6ZCK - chains A and C of the 4 polymer chains in the assembly; structure by electron microscopy, 2.70 A resolution.

Chain A:
Name: Capsid protein VP1
Organism: Coxsackievirus B4 (strain E2)
UniProtKB: Q86887 (POLG_CXB4E); residues 2-272 here correspond to UniProt positions 579-849 (UniProt number = residue number + 577)
Chain sequence (271 residues; row label = number of the first residue in the row):
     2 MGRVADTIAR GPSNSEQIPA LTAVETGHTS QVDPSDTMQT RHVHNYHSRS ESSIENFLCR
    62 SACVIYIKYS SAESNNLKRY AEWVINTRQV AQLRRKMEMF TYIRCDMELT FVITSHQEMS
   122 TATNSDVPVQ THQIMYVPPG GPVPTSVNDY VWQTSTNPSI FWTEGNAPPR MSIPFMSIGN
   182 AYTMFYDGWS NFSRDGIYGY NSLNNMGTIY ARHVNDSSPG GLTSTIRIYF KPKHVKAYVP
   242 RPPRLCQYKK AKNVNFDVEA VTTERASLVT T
Construct notes: variant Leu-110 (Gln687 in Q86887), Asp-127 (Val704 in Q86887), Pro-241 (Arg818 in Q86887), Arg-242 (Pro819 in Q86887), Pro-244 (Arg821 in Q86887)
UniProt features mapped onto this chain:
  - site: Thr-272 (Cleavage)
Residues lining bound ligands: QFW (4-[(6-propoxynaphthalen-2-yl)sulfonylamino]benzoic acid): Cys-64, Tyr-67, Asn-149, Asp-150, Tyr-151, Trp-153, Gln-154, Arg-213, Arg-228, Tyr-230
What the authors report for this chain:
  - binding site for QFW: Cys-64, Tyr-67

Chain C:
Name: Capsid protein VP3
Organism: Coxsackievirus B4 (strain E2)
UniProtKB: Q86887 (POLG_CXB4E); residues 1-238 here correspond to UniProt positions 331-568 (UniProt number = residue number + 330)
Chain sequence (238 residues; numbered 1 to 238; the number before each row is that of its first residue):
     1 GLPTMLTPGS TQFLTSDDFQ SPSAMPQFDV TPEMNIPGQV RNLMEIAEVD SVVPINNLQA
    61 NLKTMEAYRV QVRSTDEMGG QIFGFPLQPG ASSVLQRTLL GEILNYYTHW SGSLKLTFVF
   121 CGSAMATGKF LLAYSPPGAG APDSRKNAML GTHVIWDVGL QSSCVLCVPW ISQTHYRYVV
   181 DDKYTASGFI SCWYQTNVIV PAEAQKSCYI MCFVSACNDF SVRMLRDTQF IKQDTFYQ
UniProt features mapped onto this chain:
  - region: Phe-236 to Gln-238 (Amphipathic alpha-helix)
Residues lining bound ligands: QFW (4-[(6-propoxynaphthalen-2-yl)sulfonylamino]benzoic acid): Gln-233, Asp-234, Thr-235, Phe-236
What the authors report for this chain:
  - binding site for QFW: Phe-236

Chain A / chain C interface:
Pairs across the interface (201):
  Val-5(A) / Asn-218(C)
  Val-5(A) / Asp-219(C)
  Val-5(A) / Phe-220(C)
  Ala-6(A) / Asn-218(C)  hydrogen bond (backbone-backbone)
  Ala-6(A) / Asp-219(C)
  Ala-21(A) / Cys-164(C)
  Ala-21(A) / Val-165(C)  hydrogen bond (backbone-backbone)
  Leu-22(A) / Gln-161(C)
  Leu-22(A) / Ser-163(C)
  Leu-22(A) / Cys-164(C)  hydrophobic
  Thr-23(A) / Gln-161(C)
  Thr-23(A) / Ser-162(C)  hydrogen bond (backbone-backbone)
  Thr-23(A) / Ser-163(C)  hydrogen bond (backbone-backbone)
  Val-25(A) / Asp-50(C)
  Val-25(A) / Val-119(C)  hydrophobic
  Val-25(A) / Ser-163(C)  hydrogen bond (backbone-side chain)
  Val-25(A) / Phe-213(C)  hydrophobic
  Glu-26(A) / Val-119(C)
  Glu-26(A) / Ser-162(C)
  Thr-30(A) / Glu-48(C)
  Thr-30(A) / Asp-50(C)
  Ser-31(A) / Lys-115(C)  hydrogen bond (backbone-side chain)
  Ser-31(A) / Thr-117(C)
  Ser-31(A) / Val-165(C)
  Val-33(A) / Lys-115(C)
  Val-33(A) / Val-165(C)  hydrophobic
  Val-33(A) / Cys-217(C)
  Asp-34(A) / Cys-167(C)
  Asp-34(A) / Asn-218(C)
  Pro-35(A) / Ser-113(C)
  Pro-35(A) / Cys-167(C)
  Thr-38(A) / Cys-167(C)
  Met-39(A) / Thr-152(C)
  Met-39(A) / Cys-167(C)
  Met-39(A) / Pro-169(C)
  Asn-46(A) / Asp-219(C)
  His-48(A) / Ser-111(C)  hydrogen bond
  His-48(A) / His-175(C)
  His-48(A) / Tyr-176(C)
  His-48(A) / Ser-221(C)
  Ser-49(A) / Ser-221(C)
  Arg-50(A) / Asn-42(C)  hydrogen bond (backbone-side chain)
  Arg-50(A) / Met-44(C)
  Arg-50(A) / Glu-48(C)  salt bridge
  Arg-50(A) / Cys-217(C)  hydrogen bond (side chain-backbone)
  Arg-50(A) / Asn-218(C)
  Arg-50(A) / Phe-220(C)  hydrogen bond (side chain-backbone)
  Glu-52(A) / Tyr-107(C)  hydrogen bond (backbone-side chain)
  Glu-52(A) / Arg-223(C)
  Glu-52(A) / Met-224(C)  hydrogen bond (side chain-backbone)
  Glu-52(A) / Leu-225(C)
  Ser-53(A) / Asn-42(C)  hydrogen bond
  Ser-53(A) / Leu-43(C)  hydrogen bond (backbone-backbone)
  Ser-53(A) / Met-44(C)
  Ser-53(A) / Tyr-107(C)
  Ser-53(A) / Val-222(C)
  Ser-54(A) / Arg-41(C)
  Ser-54(A) / Asn-42(C)
  Ile-55(A) / Val-40(C)
  Ile-55(A) / Arg-41(C)  hydrogen bond (backbone-backbone)
  Ile-55(A) / Asn-42(C)
  Asn-57(A) / Leu-225(C)
  Phe-58(A) / Leu-43(C)  hydrophobic
  Phe-58(A) / Tyr-106(C)  hydrophobic
  Phe-58(A) / Leu-225(C)  hydrophobic
  Arg-61(A) / Thr-15(C)
  Arg-61(A) / Ser-16(C)
  Arg-61(A) / Leu-225(C)
  Ser-62(A) / Phe-13(C)
  Ser-62(A) / Thr-15(C)  hydrogen bond (backbone-backbone)
  Ile-66(A) / Phe-236(C)  hydrophobic
  Tyr-67(A) / Phe-236(C)
  Arg-89(A) / Tyr-237(C)
  Gln-90(A) / Gln-233(C)  hydrogen bond (backbone-side chain)
  Gln-90(A) / Phe-236(C)
  Gln-90(A) / Tyr-237(C)  hydrogen bond (side chain-backbone)
  Val-91(A) / Gln-233(C)
  Val-91(A) / Phe-236(C)  hydrophobic
  Ala-92(A) / Ile-231(C)  hydrophobic
  Ala-92(A) / Gln-233(C)
  Ala-92(A) / Tyr-237(C)
  Gln-93(A) / Asp-227(C)  hydrogen bond
  Arg-96(A) / Arg-97(C)
  Arg-96(A) / Glu-102(C)  salt bridge
  Arg-96(A) / Tyr-106(C)
  Arg-96(A) / Phe-230(C)  hydrogen bond (side chain-backbone)
  Arg-96(A) / Ile-231(C)
  Lys-97(A) / Tyr-106(C)
  Met-100(A) / Ile-103(C)  hydrophobic
  Met-100(A) / Tyr-106(C)  hydrophobic
  Phe-101(A) / Leu-43(C)  hydrophobic
  Tyr-103(A) / Ile-36(C)  hydrophobic
  Arg-105(A) / Thr-31(C)  hydrogen bond (side chain-backbone)
  Arg-105(A) / Pro-32(C)  hydrogen bond (side chain-backbone)
  Arg-105(A) / Glu-33(C)
  Glu-109(A) / Phe-19(C)
  Glu-109(A) / Ser-21(C)  hydrogen bond
  Thr-111(A) / Phe-13(C)
  Val-113(A) / Phe-13(C)  hydrophobic
  Tyr-137(A) / Met-25(C)  hydrophobic
  Pro-159(A) / Ala-24(C)
  Ala-168(A) / Thr-11(C)
  Pro-169(A) / Thr-11(C)
  Pro-169(A) / Phe-13(C)  hydrophobic
  Arg-171(A) / Phe-13(C)
  Arg-171(A) / Asp-17(C)  salt bridge
  Arg-171(A) / Phe-19(C)
  Arg-171(A) / Ser-21(C)
  Met-172(A) / Ser-21(C)
  Met-172(A) / Pro-22(C)
  Met-172(A) / Ala-24(C)  hydrophobic
  Ser-173(A) / Ser-21(C)  hydrogen bond
  Ser-173(A) / Pro-22(C)  hydrogen bond (backbone-backbone)
  Ser-173(A) / Ser-23(C)
  Ser-173(A) / Ala-24(C)  hydrogen bond (backbone-backbone)
  Ile-174(A) / Ala-24(C)  hydrophobic
  Ile-174(A) / Met-25(C)  hydrophobic
  Pro-175(A) / Ser-23(C)
  Pro-175(A) / Met-25(C)
  Pro-175(A) / Phe-28(C)  hydrophobic
  Phe-176(A) / Phe-28(C)
  Phe-176(A) / Val-30(C)
  Met-177(A) / Phe-28(C)  hydrophobic
  Ser-178(A) / Thr-31(C)  hydrogen bond (backbone-side chain)
  Ile-179(A) / Thr-31(C)
  Gly-180(A) / Thr-31(C)  hydrogen bond (backbone-side chain)
  Asn-181(A) / Thr-31(C)
  Asn-181(A) / Pro-32(C)  hydrogen bond (side chain-backbone)
  Asn-181(A) / Met-34(C)
  Ala-182(A) / Ile-36(C)  hydrophobic
  Tyr-230(A) / Phe-13(C)  hydrophobic
  Lys-232(A) / Asp-17(C)  hydrogen bond (side chain-backbone)
  Lys-232(A) / Asp-18(C)
  Lys-237(A) / Glu-33(C)  salt bridge
  Lys-237(A) / Gln-39(C)
  Ala-238(A) / Gln-39(C)
  Ala-238(A) / Val-40(C)  hydrogen bond (backbone-backbone)
  Tyr-239(A) / Ile-36(C)
  Tyr-239(A) / Gly-38(C)
  Tyr-239(A) / Gln-39(C)
  Val-240(A) / Pro-37(C)
  Val-240(A) / Gly-38(C)  hydrogen bond (backbone-backbone)
  Pro-241(A) / Gly-38(C)
  Pro-241(A) / Val-40(C)
  Pro-241(A) / Ile-46(C)  hydrophobic
  Pro-244(A) / Glu-102(C)
  Arg-245(A) / Arg-97(C)  hydrogen bond (backbone-side chain)
  Arg-245(A) / Glu-102(C)
  Leu-246(A) / Arg-97(C)
  Cys-247(A) / Ile-231(C)
  Gln-248(A) / Phe-230(C)  hydrogen bond (side chain-backbone)
  Gln-248(A) / Ile-231(C)
  Gln-248(A) / Lys-232(C)  hydrogen bond (side chain-backbone)
  Tyr-249(A) / Ile-231(C)  hydrophobic
  Tyr-249(A) / Tyr-237(C)
  Lys-250(A) / Tyr-237(C)
  Lys-251(A) / Tyr-237(C)
  Lys-251(A) / Gln-238(C)
  Ala-252(A) / Tyr-237(C)
  Ala-252(A) / Gln-238(C)  hydrogen bond (backbone-backbone)
  Lys-253(A) / Gln-238(C)
  Val-259(A) / Lys-63(C)
  Ala-261(A) / Leu-62(C)  hydrophobic
  Ala-261(A) / Lys-63(C)
  Val-262(A) / Pro-54(C)  hydrophobic
  Val-262(A) / Leu-62(C)  hydrogen bond (backbone-backbone)
  Val-262(A) / Tyr-68(C)
  Val-262(A) / Arg-97(C)
  Thr-263(A) / Pro-54(C)
  Thr-263(A) / Asn-57(C)  hydrogen bond
  Thr-263(A) / Leu-62(C)
  Thr-263(A) / Ser-93(C)
  Thr-263(A) / Arg-97(C)
  Thr-264(A) / Asn-57(C)  hydrogen bond (backbone-side chain)
  Thr-264(A) / Ser-93(C)  hydrogen bond
  Thr-264(A) / Gln-96(C)
  Glu-265(A) / Asn-57(C)
  Glu-265(A) / Gln-59(C)
  Glu-265(A) / Ser-93(C)
  Arg-266(A) / Ile-55(C)  hydrogen bond (side chain-backbone)
  Arg-266(A) / Asn-57(C)  hydrogen bond
  Arg-266(A) / Leu-58(C)
  Arg-266(A) / Gly-84(C)  hydrogen bond (side chain-backbone)
  Arg-266(A) / Phe-85(C)
  Arg-266(A) / Val-94(C)
  Ser-268(A) / Leu-58(C)
  Leu-269(A) / Ile-55(C)
  Leu-269(A) / Asn-56(C)
  Leu-269(A) / Val-70(C)  hydrophobic
  Leu-269(A) / Ile-82(C)
  Leu-269(A) / Phe-83(C)
  Leu-269(A) / Gly-84(C)  hydrogen bond (backbone-backbone)
  Val-270(A) / Gln-81(C)
  Val-270(A) / Phe-83(C)  hydrophobic
  Val-270(A) / Gly-84(C)
  Thr-271(A) / Gly-84(C)  hydrogen bond (backbone-backbone)
  Thr-271(A) / Phe-85(C)
  Thr-271(A) / Pro-86(C)
  Thr-272(A) / Pro-86(C)
  Thr-272(A) / Ala-141(C)
  Thr-272(A) / Phe-189(C)
Interface residues without a listed pair, chain A (96 interface residues in all): Ile-19, Ala-24, Gln-32, Val-65, Arg-95, Lys-234, Pro-243, Glu-260, Ala-267
Interface residues without a listed pair, chain C (96 interface residues in all): Leu-14, Val-49, Leu-99, Val-154, Trp-156, Asp-157, Thr-228

Summary:
The chain A/chain C interface involves 96 residues from each chain, with 45 hydrogen bonds and 4 salt bridges.
Polar pairs include Arg-50(A)/Glu-48(C), Arg-96(A)/Glu-102(C) and Arg-171(A)/Asp-17(C). Compound QFW is bound
between chain A and chain C. From the paper: a binding site for QFW at Cys-64(A), Tyr-67(A) and Phe-236(C).
Chain A is Capsid protein VP1 and chain C is Capsid protein VP3, both from Coxsackievirus B4 (strain E2); the
structure, Coxsackievirus B4 in complex with capsid binder compound 48, was determined by electron microscopy,
deposited together with 6ZCL and 6ZMS.
